PDB entry 3PML | X-ray diffraction, 2.60 A resolution | chains A and H of the 4 polymer chains in the assembly

Chain A:
Protein: DNA polymerase lambda
Source organism: Homo sapiens
Notes: EC 2.7.7.7, 4.2.99.-
UniProtKB: Q9UGP5 (DPOLL_HUMAN); residue numbers follow UniProt; this construct covers 242-464, 470-575
Chain sequence (329 residues; row label = number of the first residue in the row; note: 5 numbers in that range are skipped by the numbering (no residue carries them; nothing is unmodelled there)):
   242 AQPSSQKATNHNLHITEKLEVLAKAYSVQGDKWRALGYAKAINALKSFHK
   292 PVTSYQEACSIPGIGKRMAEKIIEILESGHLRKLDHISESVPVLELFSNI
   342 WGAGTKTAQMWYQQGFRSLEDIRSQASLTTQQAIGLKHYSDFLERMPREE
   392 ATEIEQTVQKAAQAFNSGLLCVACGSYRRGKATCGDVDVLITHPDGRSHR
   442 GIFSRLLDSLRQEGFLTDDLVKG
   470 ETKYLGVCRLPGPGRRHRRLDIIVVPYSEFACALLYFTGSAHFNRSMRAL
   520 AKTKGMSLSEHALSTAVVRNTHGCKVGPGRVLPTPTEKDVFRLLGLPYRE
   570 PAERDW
Disordered / not traced: 242-248
Ion coordination: Na+: Ser339, Ile341, Ala344 (shared with DA5(H) of chain H); Mg2+ site 1: Asp427, Asp429 (together with 1GC); Mg2+ site 2: Asp427, Asp429, Asp490 (together with 1GC) (shared with DC6(H) of chain H)
Small-molecule neighbours: 1GC (2'-deoxy-5'-O-[(R)-hydroxy{[(S)-hydroxy(phosphonooxy)phosphoryl]methyl}phosphoryl]guanosine): Arg386, Gly416, Ser417, Arg420, Cys425, Gly426, Asp427, Asp429, Tyr505, Phe506, Thr507, Gly508, Ser509, Ala510, Asn513, Arg517

Chain H:
Molecule: 6-nt DNA strand
Sequence (6 nucleotides; row label = number of the first residue in the row):
     1 CAGTAC
Ion coordination: Na+: DA5 (shared with Ser339(A), Ile341(A), Ala344(A) of chain A); Mg2+: DC6 (together with 1GC) (shared with Asp427(A), Asp429(A), Asp490(A) of chain A)

Interface between chain A and chain H:
Contacting residue pairs (20; chain A residue first):
  Ile341(A) with DA5(H), phosphate contact
  Trp342(A) with DA5(H), hydrogen bond to the phosphate; DC6(H), hydrogen bond to the phosphate
  Gly343(A) with DT4(H), phosphate contact; DA5(H), hydrogen bond to the phosphate
  Ala344(A) with DT4(H), phosphate contact; DA5(H), hydrogen bond to the phosphate
  Gly345(A) with DT4(H), hydrogen bond to the phosphate; DA5(H), phosphate contact
  Thr346(A) with DT4(H), hydrogen bond to the phosphate
  Lys347(A) with DG3(H), phosphate contact; DT4(H), hydrogen bond to the phosphate
  Thr348(A) with DG3(H), phosphate contact; DT4(H), hydrogen bond to the phosphate
  Asp429(A) with DC6(H), phosphate contact
  Leu474(A) with DC6(H), sugar contact
  Arg488(A) with DA5(H), phosphate contact; DC6(H), salt bridge to the phosphate
  Asp490(A) with DC6(H), phosphate contact
  Tyr505(A) with DC6(H), hydrogen bond to the base
Also at the interface, not in a pair above, chain A (15 interface residues in all): Asp427, Phe506

Summary:
15 residues of chain A face 4 of chain H across their interface, with 9 hydrogen bonds and 1 salt bridge.
Among the polar pairs are Tyr505(A)-DC6(H), Trp342(A)-DA5(H) and Trp342(A)-DC6(H). Chain A binds compound 1GC.
The Mg2+ site 1 is built by Asp427(A) and Asp429(A).
Chain A is DNA polymerase lambda (Homo sapiens) and chain H is a 6-nt DNA strand; the structure, crystal
structure of a polymerase lambda variant with a dGTP analog opposite a templating T, was determined by X-ray
diffraction, deposited together with 3PMN and 3PNC.
